Entry 2DDC (X-ray diffraction, 1.55 A resolution); this record covers chains A and B.

== Chain A (and B) ==
Protein: photoconvertible fluorescent protein
Source organism: Favia favus
Notes: chain B of this document is another copy of the same molecule, construct and numbering; everything in this record applies to it too
UniProtKB: Q53UG8 (Q53UG8_9CNID); aligned to UniProt positions 1-227 over residues 1-227
Chain sequence (225 residues; numbered 1 to 227; 2 numbers in that range are skipped by the numbering (no residue carries them; nothing is unmodelled there); the number before each row is that of its first residue):
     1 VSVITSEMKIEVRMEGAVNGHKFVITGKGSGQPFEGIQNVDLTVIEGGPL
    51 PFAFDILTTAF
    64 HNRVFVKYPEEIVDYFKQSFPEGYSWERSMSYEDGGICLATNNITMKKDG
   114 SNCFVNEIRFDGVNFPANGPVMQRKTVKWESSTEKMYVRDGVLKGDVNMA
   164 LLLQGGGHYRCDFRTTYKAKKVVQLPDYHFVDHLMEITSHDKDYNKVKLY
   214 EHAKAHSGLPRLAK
Disordered / not traced: 227 (chain B: fully traced)
Construct notes: engineered mutation V1 (Met in Q53UG8), V12 (Leu in Q53UG8), K70 (Glu in Q53UG8), S144 (Pro in Q53UG8), L197 (Gln in Q53UG8); chromophore (64, 64, 64)
Modified residues: H64 (2-[1-amino-2-(1H-imidazol-5-yl)ethyl]-1-(carboxymethyl)-4-[(4-oxocyclohexa-2,5-dien-1-ylidene)methyl]-1H-imidazol-5-olate; CR8)
Glycans and other covalent adducts: covalent link F61-H64
Metal / ion sites: Mg2+ near Y207 (its only coordinating residue here)

== Interface between chain A and chain B ==
Pairs across the interface (36; chain A residue first):
  N19(A) - E90(B)
  N19(A) - K181(B)
  K22(A) - E120(B)  salt bridge
  E90(A) - N19(B)
  E90(A) - V126(B)
  E90(A) - N127(B)  hydrogen bond (side chain-backbone)
  R91(A) - V126(B)
  S92(A) - I100(B)
  S92(A) - N127(B)
  I100(A) - S92(B)
  I100(A) - I100(B)  hydrophobic
  I100(A) - L102(B)
  L102(A) - I100(B)  hydrophobic
  L102(A) - L102(B)  hydrophobic
  L102(A) - D124(B)
  L102(A) - V126(B)  hydrophobic
  T104(A) - V126(B)
  E120(A) - K22(B)  salt bridge
  R122(A) - R122(B)
  R122(A) - D124(B)
  D124(A) - L102(B)
  D124(A) - R122(B)
  D124(A) - D124(B)
  V126(A) - E90(B)
  V126(A) - R91(B)
  V126(A) - L102(B)  hydrophobic
  V126(A) - T104(B)
  N127(A) - E90(B)  hydrogen bond (backbone-side chain)
  N127(A) - S92(B)
  N127(A) - R177(B)
  N127(A) - T179(B)  hydrogen bond
  N131(A) - D153(B)
  D153(A) - N131(B)
  R177(A) - N127(B)
  T179(A) - N127(B)  hydrogen bond
  K181(A) - N19(B)
Other interface residues (no listed pair), chain A (22 interface residues in all): C101, A103, G125, F128
Other interface residues (no listed pair), chain B (22 interface residues in all): C101, A103, G125, F128

== Summary ==
The chain A/chain B interface involves 22 residues from each chain; the contacts include 4 hydrogen bonds and
2 salt bridges. Among the polar pairs are K22(A)-E120(B), E90(A)-N127(B) and N127(A)-T179(B).
Both chains are photoconvertible fluorescent protein (Favia favus). Entry 2DDC (Unique behavior of a histidine
responsible for an engineered green-to-red photoconversion process) was determined by X-ray diffraction,
deposited together with 2DDD.
